Entry 7ZQA (electron microscopy, 3.60 A resolution); this record covers chains D and E of the 18 polymer chains in the assembly.

# Chain D (and E)
Protein: VelcroVax tandem HBcAg with SUMO-Affimer inserted at MIR
Organism: synthetic construct
Notes: chain E of this document is another copy of the same molecule, construct and numbering; everything in this record applies to it too
Amino-acid sequence (474 residues; numbered 1 to 474; the number before each row is that of its first residue):
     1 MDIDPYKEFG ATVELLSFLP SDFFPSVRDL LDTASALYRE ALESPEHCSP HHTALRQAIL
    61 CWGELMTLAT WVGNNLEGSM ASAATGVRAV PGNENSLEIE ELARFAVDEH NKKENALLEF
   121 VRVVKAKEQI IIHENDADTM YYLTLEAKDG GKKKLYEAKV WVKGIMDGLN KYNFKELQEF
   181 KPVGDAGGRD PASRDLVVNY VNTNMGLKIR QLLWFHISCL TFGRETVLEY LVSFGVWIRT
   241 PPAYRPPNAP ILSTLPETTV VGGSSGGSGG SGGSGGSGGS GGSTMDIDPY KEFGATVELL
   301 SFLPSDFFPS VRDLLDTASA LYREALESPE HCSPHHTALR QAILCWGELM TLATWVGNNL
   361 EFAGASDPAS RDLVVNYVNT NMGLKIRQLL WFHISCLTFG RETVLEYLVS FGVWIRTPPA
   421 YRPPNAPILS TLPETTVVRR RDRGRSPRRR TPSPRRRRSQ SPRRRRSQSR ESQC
Unresolved in the structure: 76-194, 256-284, 359-374, 432-474 (chain E: 77-194, 256-284, 359-374, 432-474)
Cystine bridges: C61-C345

# How chain D and chain E interact
Contacting residue pairs (24):
  P20(D) - Y244(E)
  D22(D) - P241(E)
  D22(D) - Y244(E)
  F23(D) - P241(E)
  F23(D) - Y244(E)  hydrophobic
  P25(D) - R239(E)
  D29(D) - R239(E)  salt bridge
  T33(D) - R239(E)  hydrogen bond
  A36(D) - L15(E)
  A36(D) - F18(E)  hydrophobic
  L37(D) - F18(E)  hydrophobic
  L37(D) - V232(E)  hydrophobic
  T221(D) - V232(E)
  F222(D) - V236(E)  hydrophobic
  F234(D) - Y244(E)  hydrophobic
  N248(D) - P246(E)
  A249(D) - Y244(E)
  A249(D) - P246(E)
  I251(D) - V236(E)
  I251(D) - W237(E)  hydrophobic
  I251(D) - P246(E)
  L252(D) - V236(E)
  T254(D) - E229(E)
  L255(D) - E229(E)
Interface residues without a listed pair, chain D (20 interface residues in all): F24, D32, W237
Interface residues without a listed pair, chain E (14 interface residues in all): S233, T240, P247, N248

# Overview
20 residues of chain D face 14 of chain E across their interface; the contacts include 1 hydrogen bond and 1
salt bridge. Among the polar pairs are D29(D)-R239(E) and T33(D)-R239(E).
Both chains are VelcroVax tandem HBcAg with SUMO-Affimer inserted at MIR (synthetic construct). Entry 7ZQA
(VelcroVax tandem HBcAg with SUMO-Affimer inserted at MIR (T=3* VLP)) was determined by electron microscopy
together with 7ZQ8 from the same study.
